Entry 9LNQ (X-ray diffraction, 1.74 A resolution); this record covers chains B and E of the 3 polymer chains in the assembly.

== Chain B ==
Molecule: 10-nt DNA strand
Sequence (10 nucleotides; row label = number of the first residue in the row):
    21 AAAGATAACA

== Chain E ==
Name: Uracil-DNA glycosylase
Source organism: Homo sapiens
Notes: EC 3.2.2.27
Reference sequence: P13051 (UNG_HUMAN); residues 85-303 here correspond to UniProt positions 94-312 (UniProt number = residue number + 9)
Amino-acid sequence (223 residues; numbered 82 to 304; the number before each row is that of its first residue):
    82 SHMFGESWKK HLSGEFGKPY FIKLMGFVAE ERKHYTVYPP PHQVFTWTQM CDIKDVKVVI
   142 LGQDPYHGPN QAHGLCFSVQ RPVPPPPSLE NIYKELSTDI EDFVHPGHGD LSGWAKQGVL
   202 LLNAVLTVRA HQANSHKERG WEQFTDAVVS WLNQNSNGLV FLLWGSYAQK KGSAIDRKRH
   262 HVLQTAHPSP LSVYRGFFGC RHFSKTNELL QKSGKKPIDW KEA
Construct notes: expression tag (82-84, 304)
Curated features (UniProtKB/Swiss-Prot):
  - active site: Asp145 (Proton acceptor)
  - binding site (uracil): Gln144, Phe158, Asn204, His268
  - binding site (dsDNA): His148, Ser169, Ser247, His268, Ser270, Ser273, Arg276
  - modified residue: Lys286 (N6-acetyllysine)

== Interface between chain B and chain E ==
Pairs across the interface - 5 pairs, chain B then chain E:
  DA27(B) with Leu272(E), base contact; Tyr275(E), hydrogen bond to the sugar
  DA28(B) with Pro271(E), base contact; Leu272(E), base contact; Tyr275(E), sugar contact
Also at the interface, not in a pair above, chain B (4 interface residues in all): DA21, DT26
Also at the interface, not in a pair above, chain E (5 interface residues in all): Glu219, Arg276

== In short ==
The interface between chain B and chain E involves 4 residues on one side and 5 on the other; the contacts
include 1 hydrogen bond. The hydrogen-bonded pair is DA27(B)-Tyr275(E). From UniProt: active-site residue
Asp145(E), 4 uracil-binding residues and 7 dsDNA-binding residues on chain E.
Here chain B is a 10-nt DNA strand and chain E is Uracil-DNA glycosylase (Homo sapiens). Entry 9LNQ (The hUNG
bound to DNA product embedding 4primer-OCH3-dU) was determined by X-ray diffraction, deposited together with
9LNP.
